Entry 5YB3 (X-ray diffraction, 2.04 A resolution); this record covers chains E and G of the 6 polymer chains in the assembly.

== Chain E ==
Molecule: Envelope glycoprotein
Reference sequence: Q1HMR5 (Q1HMR5_9HIV1); residue numbers follow UniProt; this construct covers 35-70
Amino-acid sequence (36 residues; numbered 35 to 70; the number before each row is that of its first residue):
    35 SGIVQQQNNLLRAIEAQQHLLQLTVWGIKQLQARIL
Reported in the primary citation:
  - mutagenesis - L57R: decreased binding to HP23L (chain G)

== Chain G ==
Molecule: HP23L
Amino-acid sequence (23 residues; each row starts with the number of its first residue):
   114 ELTWEEWEKKIEEYTKKIEEILK
Reported in the primary citation:
  - contacts within the chain: Thr116-Glu119 (backbone contact), Thr116-Trp120 (backbone contact), Thr116-Glu118 (hydrogen bond), Lys122-Glu126, Glu125-Lys129, Lys129-Glu132 (salt bridge)
  - mutagenesis - E114DEL: decreased stability with Envelope glycoprotein (chain E)

== Chain E / chain G interface ==
Residue-residue contacts (19; chain E residue first):
  Asn43(E) with Ile134(G)
  Arg46(E) with Ile134(G)
  Ala47(E) with Ile134(G), hydrophobic; Leu135(G), hydrophobic
  Ala50(E) with Ile131(G), hydrophobic
  Gln51(E) with Ile131(G)
  His53(E) with Tyr127(G)
  Leu54(E) with Ile124(G), hydrophobic; Thr128(G); Ile131(G), hydrophobic
  Leu57(E) with Leu115(G), hydrophobic; Trp120(G), hydrogen bond (backbone-side chain); Lys123(G); Ile124(G), hydrophobic; Tyr127(G), hydrophobic
  Trp60(E) with Leu115(G); Trp120(G)
  Gly61(E) with Trp117(G)
  Gln64(E) with Trp117(G)
Interface residues without a listed pair, chain E (14 interface residues in all): Glu49, Thr58, Leu65
Interface residues without a listed pair, chain G (12 interface residues in all): Thr116, Lys130
Interface features reported in the paper:
  - pairs named by the authors: His53(E)-Tyr127(G) (hydrogen bond), Ile124(G)-Leu54(E), Tyr127(G)-Leu57(E) (hydrophobic contact)

== In short ==
14 residues of chain E and 12 residues of chain G are in contact, with 1 hydrogen bond. The hydrogen-bonded
pair is Leu57(E)-Trp120(G). The paper describes a hydrogen bond between His53(E) and Tyr127(G); a contact
between Ile124(G) and Leu54(E); a hydrophobic contact between Tyr127(G) and Leu57(E). The paper reports that
L57R of chain E reduces binding to HP23L (chain G); contacts within the chain involving Thr116(G), Glu119(G)
and Trp120(G) among others.
Here chain E is Envelope glycoprotein and chain G is HP23L. Entry 5YB3 (Crystal structure of HP23L/N36) was
determined by X-ray diffraction (same publication as 5YB2 and 5YB4).
